Entry 1NCQ (X-ray diffraction, 2.50 A resolution); this record covers chains B and C of the 4 polymer chains in the assembly.

== Chain B ==
Molecule: Coat protein VP2
Organism: Human rhinovirus 14
UniProtKB: P03303 (POLG_HRV14); residues 1-262 here correspond to UniProt positions 70-331 (UniProt number = residue number + 69)
Sequence (262 residues; row label = number of the first residue in the row):
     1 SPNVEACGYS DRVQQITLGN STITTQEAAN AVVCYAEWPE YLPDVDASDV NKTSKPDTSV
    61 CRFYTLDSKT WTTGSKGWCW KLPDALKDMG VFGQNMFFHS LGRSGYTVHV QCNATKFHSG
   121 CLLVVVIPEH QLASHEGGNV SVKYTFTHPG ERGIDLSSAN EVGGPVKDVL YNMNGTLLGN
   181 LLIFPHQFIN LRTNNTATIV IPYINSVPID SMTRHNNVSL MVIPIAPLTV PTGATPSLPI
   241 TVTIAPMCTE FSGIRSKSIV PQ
Unresolved in the structure: 1-7
UniProt features mapped onto this chain:
  - site: Gln-262 (Cleavage)

== Chain C ==
Molecule: Coat protein VP3
Organism: Human rhinovirus 14
UniProtKB: P03303 (POLG_HRV14); residues 1-236 here correspond to UniProt positions 332-567 (UniProt number = residue number + 331)
Sequence (236 residues; each row starts with the number of its first residue):
     1 GLPTTTLPGS GQFLTTDDRQ SPSALPNYEP TPRIHIPGKV HNLLEIIQVD TLIPMNNTHT
    61 KDEVNSYLIP LNANRQNEQV FGTNLFIGDG VFKTTLLGEI VQYYTHWSGS LRFSLMYTGP
   121 ALSSAKLILA YTPPGARGPQ DRREAMLGTH VVWDIGLQST IVMTIPWTSG VQFRYTDPDT
   181 YTSAGFLSCW YQTSLILPPE TTGQVYLLSF ISACPDFKLR LMKDTQTISQ TVALTE
Ligand contacts: win63843 (W11; 3-{3,5-dimethyl-4-[3-(3-methyl-isoxazol-5-yl)-propoxy]-phenyl}-5-trifluoromethyl-[1,2,4]oxadiazole): Leu-14, Ala-24, Leu-25, Leu-221
UniProt features mapped onto this chain:
  - region: Ala-233 to Glu-236 (Amphipathic alpha-helix)

== Interface between chain B and chain C ==
Residue-residue contacts (66):
  Arg-12(B) / Leu-157(C)
  Tyr-35(B) / Gly-38(C)
  Glu-37(B) / His-35(C)  salt bridge
  Glu-37(B) / Pro-37(C)
  Asp-46(B) / Arg-33(C)
  Asp-46(B) / Ile-34(C)
  Asp-46(B) / His-35(C)  hydrogen bond (side chain-backbone)
  Lys-116(B) / Pro-120(C)
  Lys-116(B) / Ala-121(C)  hydrogen bond (backbone-backbone)
  Lys-116(B) / Leu-122(C)  hydrogen bond (backbone-backbone)
  Phe-117(B) / Pro-120(C)
  Phe-117(B) / Leu-122(C)  hydrophobic
  Phe-117(B) / Pro-199(C)
  Phe-117(B) / Thr-201(C)
  His-118(B) / Pro-120(C)
  Ser-119(B) / Thr-118(C)
  Ser-119(B) / Pro-120(C)
  Gly-120(B) / Thr-118(C)
  Cys-121(B) / Thr-118(C)
  Asn-139(B) / Glu-236(C)  hydrogen bond (side chain-backbone)
  Leu-170(B) / Asp-62(C)
  Leu-170(B) / Glu-63(C)
  Leu-170(B) / Val-64(C)
  Tyr-171(B) / Asp-62(C)  hydrogen bond
  Leu-177(B) / Tyr-67(C)
  Leu-177(B) / Thr-94(C)
  Leu-178(B) / Val-64(C)  hydrophobic
  Gly-179(B) / Thr-51(C)
  Gly-179(B) / Leu-52(C)  hydrogen bond (backbone-backbone)
  Gly-179(B) / Tyr-67(C)  hydrogen bond (backbone-side chain)
  Asn-180(B) / Thr-51(C)  hydrogen bond
  Asn-180(B) / Thr-94(C)  hydrogen bond (side chain-backbone)
  Asn-180(B) / Thr-95(C)
  Asn-180(B) / Leu-96(C)  hydrogen bond (side chain-backbone)
  Leu-182(B) / Val-49(C)
  Leu-182(B) / Asp-50(C)
  Leu-182(B) / Phe-210(C)  hydrophobic
  Ile-183(B) / Val-49(C)  hydrophobic
  Ile-183(B) / Leu-96(C)  hydrophobic
  Phe-188(B) / Phe-210(C)  hydrophobic
  Asn-190(B) / Tyr-117(C)
  Asn-190(B) / Thr-118(C)
  Arg-192(B) / Tyr-117(C)
  Arg-192(B) / Gly-119(C)  hydrogen bond (side chain-backbone)
  Arg-192(B) / Pro-120(C)
  Arg-192(B) / Ala-121(C)
  Arg-192(B) / Ile-155(C)
  Arg-192(B) / Gly-156(C)  hydrogen bond (side chain-backbone)
  Thr-193(B) / Ser-159(C)
  Tyr-203(B) / Pro-37(C)
  Ile-204(B) / Pro-37(C)  hydrophobic
  Asn-205(B) / Ile-34(C)
  Asn-205(B) / Ile-36(C)
  Ser-206(B) / Ile-34(C)
  Val-207(B) / Ile-34(C)
  Pro-208(B) / Ile-34(C)
  Pro-224(B) / Val-64(C)
  Ile-225(B) / Val-64(C)
  Ile-225(B) / Leu-68(C)
  Ile-225(B) / Leu-208(C)  hydrophobic
  Ala-226(B) / Leu-68(C)  hydrophobic
  Ala-226(B) / Thr-118(C)
  Pro-227(B) / Leu-68(C)
  Pro-227(B) / Tyr-206(C)  hydrophobic
  Pro-231(B) / Glu-200(C)
  Thr-232(B) / Glu-200(C)  hydrogen bond (backbone-backbone)
Other interface residues (no listed pair), chain B (38 interface residues in all): Val-169, Pro-202, Thr-229
Other interface residues (no listed pair), chain C (41 interface residues in all): Ile-46, Met-116, Ser-123, Pro-198, Thr-202, Gln-204

== Overview ==
The interface between chain B and chain C involves 38 residues on one side and 41 on the other, with 13
hydrogen bonds and 1 salt bridge. Polar contacts include Glu-37(B)/His-35(C), Asp-46(B)/His-35(C) and
Asn-139(B)/Glu-236(C). Chain C binds win63843.
Chain B is Coat protein VP2 and chain C is Coat protein VP3, both from Human rhinovirus 14; the structure, The
structure of HRV14 when complexed with pleconaril, an antiviral compound, was determined by X-ray diffraction
together with 1NA1, 1NCR, 1ND2 and 1ND3 from the same study.
